9CGR - chains A and H of the 4 polymer chains in the assembly; structure by X-ray diffraction, 2.40 A resolution.

== Chain A ==
Molecule: Major histocompatibility complex class I-related gene protein
From: Homo sapiens
Reference sequence: Q95460 (HMR1_HUMAN); residues 1-270 here correspond to UniProt positions 23-292 (UniProt number = residue number + 22)
Sequence (271 residues; each row starts with the number of its first residue; numbering starts at 0):
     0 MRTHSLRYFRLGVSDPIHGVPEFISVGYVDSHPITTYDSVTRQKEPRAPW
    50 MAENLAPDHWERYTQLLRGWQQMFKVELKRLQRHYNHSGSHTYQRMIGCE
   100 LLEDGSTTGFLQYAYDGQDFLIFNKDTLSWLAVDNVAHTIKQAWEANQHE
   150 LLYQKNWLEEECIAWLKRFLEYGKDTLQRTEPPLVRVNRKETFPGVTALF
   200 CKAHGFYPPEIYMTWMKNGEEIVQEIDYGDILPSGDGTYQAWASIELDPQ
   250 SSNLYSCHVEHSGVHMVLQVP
Unresolved in the structure: 190-194
Differences from the reference sequence: initiating methionine (0); conflict Ser261 (Cys283 in Q95460)
Curated features (UniProtKB/Swiss-Prot):
  - binding site (5-(2-oxoethylideneamino)-6-(D-ribitylamino)uracil): Arg9, Ser24, Lys43, Arg94, Tyr152, Gln153
  - binding site (5-(2-oxopropylideneamino)-6-(D-ribitylamino)uracil): Arg9, Ser24, Lys43, Arg94, Tyr152, Gln153
  - binding site (7-hydroxy-6-methyl-8-(1-D-ribityl)lumazine): Arg9, Ser24, Lys43, Arg94, Tyr152, Gln153
  - binding site (8-(9H-purin-6-yl)-2-oxa-8-azabicyclo[3.3.1]nona-3,6-diene-4,6-dicarbaldehyde): Arg9, Lys43, His58, Arg94
  - binding site (2-amino-4-oxopteridine-6-carbaldehyde): Lys43
  - binding site (pyridoxal): Lys43
  - glycosylation: Asn85 (N-linked (GlcNAc...) asparagine)
Disulfides: Cys98-Cys161, Cys200-Cys256
Glycans and other covalent adducts: pyridoxal (PXL) linked to Lys43
Residues lining bound ligands: pyridoxal (PXL; 3-hydroxy-5-(hydroxymethyl)-2-methylisonicotinaldehyde): Tyr7, Ser24, Thr34, His58, Tyr62, Leu66, Trp69, Trp164, Phe168
What the authors report for this chain:
  - binding site for pyridoxal: Tyr7, Ser24, Lys43, Tyr62, Trp69, Trp156
  - conformationally variable residues: Lys43
  - mutagenesis - R9H: increased signaling in response to pyridoxal

== Chain H ==
Molecule: TCR trbv 6-1
From: Homo sapiens
Sequence (246 residues; numbered 0 to 245; the number before each row is that of its first residue; numbering starts at 0):
     0 MNAGVTQTPKFQVLKTGQSMTLQCAQDMNHNSMYWYRQDPGMGLRLIYYS
    50 ASEGTTDKGEVPNGYNVSRLNKREFSLRLESAAPSQTSVYFCASSVWTGE
   100 GSGELFFGEGSRLTVLEDLKNVFPPEVAVFEPSEAEISHTQKATLVCLAT
   150 GFYPDHVELSWWVNGKEVHSGVCTDPQPLKEQPALNDSRYALSSRLRVSA
   200 TFWQNPRNHFRCQVQFYGLSENDEWTQDRAKPVTQIVSAEAWGRAD
Unresolved in the structure: 0, 245
Disulfides: Cys23-Cys91, Cys146-Cys211
Metal / ion sites: Ca2+: Tyr47, Pro61, Tyr64

== How chain A and chain H interact ==
Residue-residue contacts (22):
  Arg41(A) with Gly53(H)
  Arg61(A) with Tyr48(H), hydrogen bond
  Gln64(A) with Tyr48(H); Ala50(H); Thr54(H), hydrogen bond; Thr55(H), hydrogen bond (side chain-backbone); Asp56(H)
  Arg67(A) with Ser51(H); Thr54(H), hydrogen bond
  Gly68(A) with Ser51(H); Trp96(H)
  Trp69(A) with Thr97(H), hydrogen bond (side chain-backbone); Gly98(H)
  Gln71(A) with Trp96(H)
  Met72(A) with Trp96(H), hydrophobic; Glu99(H)
  His148(A) with Ser101(H)
  Glu149(A) with Glu99(H); Gly100(H); Ser101(H), hydrogen bond (side chain-backbone)
  Tyr152(A) with Gly98(H); Gly100(H)
Other interface residues (no listed pair), chain A (15 interface residues in all): Glu60, Leu65, Val75, Asn146
Other interface residues (no listed pair), chain H (14 interface residues in all): Gly102

== In short ==
15 residues of chain A and 14 residues of chain H are in contact, with 6 hydrogen bonds. Polar contacts
include Arg61(A)-Tyr48(H), Gln64(A)-Thr54(H) and Gln64(A)-Thr55(H). Covalently linked pyridoxal: at Lys43(A).
The paper reports a binding site for pyridoxal at Tyr7(A), Ser24(A) and Lys43(A) among others; R9H of chain A
increases signaling in response to pyridoxal.
Chain A is Major histocompatibility complex class I-related gene protein and chain H is TCR trbv 6-1, both
from Homo sapiens; the structure, Structure of human MAIT A-F7 TCR in complex with human MR1-Pyridoxal, was
determined by X-ray diffraction (same publication as 9CGS).
